8H5T - chains A and B; structure by X-ray diffraction, 2.00 A resolution.

# Chain A
Name: Spike protein S1
Source organism: Severe acute respiratory syndrome coronavirus 2
UniProt: P0DTC2 (SPIKE_SARS2); residues 320-537 here = UniProt positions 320-537
Chain sequence (218 residues; numbered 320 to 537; the number before each row is that of its first residue):
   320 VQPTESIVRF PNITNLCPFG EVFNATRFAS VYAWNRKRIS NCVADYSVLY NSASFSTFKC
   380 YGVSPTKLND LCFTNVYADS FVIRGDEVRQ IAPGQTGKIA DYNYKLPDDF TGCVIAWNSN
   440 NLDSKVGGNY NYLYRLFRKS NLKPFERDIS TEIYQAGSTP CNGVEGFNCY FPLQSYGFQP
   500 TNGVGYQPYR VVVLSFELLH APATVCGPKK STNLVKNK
Not modelled in the structure: 320-334, 499-501, 519-522, 528-537
Cystine bridges: C336-C361, C379-C432, C391-C525, C480-C488
Glycans and other covalent adducts: N-acetylglucosamine (NAG) linked to N343
UniProt features mapped onto this chain:
  - region: R403 to D405 (Integrin-binding motif), N448 to F456 (Immunodominant HLA epitope recognized by the CD8+)
  - glycosylation: T323 (O-linked (GalNAc) threonine), S325 (O-linked (HexNAc...) serine), N331 (N-linked (GlcNAc...) (complex) asparagine), N343 (N-linked (GlcNAc...) (complex) asparagine)
  - natural variant: G339 (G339D: In strain: Omicron/BA.1, Omicron/BA.2 and 4 more; G339H: In strain: Omicron/BA.2.75, Omicron/XBB.1.5 and 1 more), R346 (R346K: In strain: Mu/B.1.621; R346T: In strain: Omicron/BQ.1.1, Omicron/XBB.1.5 and 1 more), L368 (L368I: In strain: Omicron/XBB.1.5, Omicron/EG.5.1), S371 (S371F: In strain: Omicron/BA.2, Omicron/BA.2.12.1 and 6 more; S371L: In strain: Omicron/BA.1), S373 (S373P: In strain: Omicron/BA.1, Omicron/BA.2 and 7 more), S375 (S375F: In strain: Omicron/BA.1, Omicron/BA.2 and 7 more), T376 (T376A: In strain: Omicron/BA.2, Omicron/BA.2.12.1 and 5 more), D405 (D405N: In strain: Omicron/BA.2, Omicron/BA.2.12.1 and 6 more), R408 (R408S: In strain: Omicron/BA.2, Omicron/BA.2.12.1 and 6 more), K417 (K417N: In strain: Beta/B.1.351, Omicron/BA.1 and 8 more; K417T: In strain: Gamma/P.1), N440 (N440K: In strain: Omicron/BA.1, Omicron/BA.2 and 7 more), K444 (K444T: In strain: Omicron/BQ.1.1), 16 further natural variant entries in UniProt
  - mutagenesis: N331 (N331Q: Reduced viral infectivity), N343 (N343Q: Reduced viral infectivity), L452 (L452R: Increased resistance to neutralizing antibodies. Decreases HLA binding to NF9 epitope. Increased binding affinity to human ACE2), Y453 (Y453F: Decreased HLA binding to NF9 epitope. Increased binding affinity to human ACE2), A475 (A475V: Increased resistance to neutralizing antibodies), V483 (V483A: Increased resistance to neutralizing antibodies), E484 (E484D: Increased replication in human TMEM106B overexpressing cells), F490 (F490L: Increased resistance to neutralizing antibodies and human covalescent sera neutralization), Q493 (Q493N: Reduced host ACE2-binding affinity in vitro; Q493Y: Reduced host ACE2-binding affinity in vitro), N501 (N501T: Reduced host ACE2-binding affinity in vitro; N501Y: Increased binding affinity to human ACE2), H519 (H519P: Increased resistance to human covalescent sera neutralization)
Reported in the primary citation:
  - mutagenesis - K417T/E484K/N501Y: decreased binding to Nanobody Nb-015 (chain B)
  - mutagenesis - K417N/E484K/N501Y: unchanged binding to Nanobody Nb-015 (chain B)
  - specificity-determining residues: A372, S373, P384 (by similarity / conservation)

# Chain B
Name: Nanobody Nb-015
Source organism: Vicugna pacos
Notes: antibody fragment or engineered binder
Chain sequence (127 residues; row label = number of the first residue in the row):
     1 QLQLVESGGG WVQAGGSRRL SCAASGFTLD SYAVGWFRQA PGKEREWVSC SRSDGTTYQS
    61 DSMKGRFTIS RDNTKNTVYL QMNSLKAEDT AVYYCASRRS YGCDYYGMEY WGKGTLVTVS
   121 SHHHHHH
Not modelled in the structure: 1, 121-127
Cystine bridges: C22-C95, C50-C103

# Interface between chain A and chain B
Pairs across the interface (34; chain A residue first):
  T415(A) with S31(B); R99(B)
  K417(A) with Y101(B)
  D420(A) with R99(B), salt bridge; S100(B); Y101(B), hydrogen bond (side chain-backbone)
  Y421(A) with R98(B), hydrogen bond; S100(B), hydrogen bond; Y101(B); G102(B), hydrogen bond (side chain-backbone)
  L455(A) with R52(B); Y101(B), hydrophobic
  F456(A) with R52(B); Y58(B), hydrophobic
  R457(A) with R98(B), hydrogen bond (backbone-side chain)
  K458(A) with R98(B), hydrogen bond (backbone-side chain); D104(B)
  N460(A) with R99(B), hydrogen bond (side chain-backbone); S100(B), hydrogen bond
  Y473(A) with C103(B), hydrogen bond (side chain-backbone); D104(B), hydrogen bond
  Q474(A) with Y106(B)
  A475(A) with W47(B); Y105(B)
  G476(A) with Y105(B)
  S477(A) with Y105(B)
  G485(A) with D61(B)
  F486(A) with D61(B); S62(B)
  N487(A) with W47(B); S60(B), hydrogen bond; D61(B), hydrogen bond (side chain-backbone)
  Y489(A) with W47(B); Q59(B), hydrogen bond (side chain-backbone)
Interface residues without a listed pair, chain A (20 interface residues in all): G416, S459
Interface residues without a listed pair, chain B (18 interface residues in all): R45
From the paper, about this interface:
  - specific contacts: K417(A)-Y101(B), N460(A)-R99(B) (hydrogen bond), N460(A)-S100(B) (hydrogen bond)
  - epitope / paratope residues, chain A: T415(A), K417(A), D420(A), L455(A), N460(A), Y473(A), F486(A), Y489(A)
  - epitope / paratope residues, chain B: S31(B), R45(B), W47(B), R52(B), Y58(B), R98(B)

# Overview
Chain A and chain B form an interface of 20 and 18 residues respectively; the contacts include 13 hydrogen
bonds and 1 salt bridge. Polar pairs include D420(A)-R99(B), D420(A)-Y101(B) and Y421(A)-R98(B). The paper
describes a contact between K417(A) and Y101(B); hydrogen bonds between N460(A) and R99(B) and N460(A) and
S100(B). The paper reports that K417T/E484K/N501Y of chain A reduce binding to Nanobody Nb-015 (chain B);
epitope/paratope residues T415(A), K417(A) and S31(B) among others.
Chain A is Spike protein S1 (Severe acute respiratory syndrome coronavirus 2) and chain B is Nanobody Nb-015
(Vicugna pacos); the structure, Crystal structure of SARS-CoV-2 spike receptor-binding domain in complex with
neutralizing nanobody Nb-015, was determined by X-ray diffraction, deposited together with 8H5U.
